Entry 8ZDY (electron microscopy, 3.60 A resolution); this record covers chains A and L of the 10 polymer chains in the assembly.

[Chain A]
Protein: a protein
Organism: Selenomonas sp
Chain sequence (335 residues; each row starts with the number of its first residue):
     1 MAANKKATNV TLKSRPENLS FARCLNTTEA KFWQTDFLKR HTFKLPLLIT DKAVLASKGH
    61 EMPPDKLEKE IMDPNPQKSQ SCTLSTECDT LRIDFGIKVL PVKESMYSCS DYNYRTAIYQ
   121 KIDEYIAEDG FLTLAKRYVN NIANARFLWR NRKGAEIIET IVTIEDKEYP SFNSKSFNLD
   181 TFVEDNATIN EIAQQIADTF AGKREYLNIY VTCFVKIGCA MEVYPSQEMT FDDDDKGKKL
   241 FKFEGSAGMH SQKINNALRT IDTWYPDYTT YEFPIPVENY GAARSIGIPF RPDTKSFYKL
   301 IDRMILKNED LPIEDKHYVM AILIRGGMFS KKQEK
Not modelled in the structure: 1-10, 234, 334-335

[Chain L]
Molecule: 69-nt RNA strand
Organism: Selenomonas sp
Sequence (69 nucleotides; numbered 20 to 88; the number before each row is that of its first residue):
    20 GUUUAGAAGG AUUGCCGUCA GGAAAUUAGG UGCGCUUAGC AGUGUACCGC CGGAUAGGCG
    80 GUUUAGAAG
Not modelled in the structure: 20-21, 73, 81-88

[Chain A / chain L interface]
Pairs across the interface - 41 pairs, chain A then chain L:
  Asn18(A) with A24(L), base contact
  Ser20(A) with A24(L), base contact; G25(L), sugar contact
  Phe21(A) with G25(L), hydrogen bond to the sugar
  Ala22(A) with G25(L), phosphate contact; A26(L), phosphate contact
  Arg23(A) with A26(L), hydrogen bond to the phosphate; A27(L), salt bridge to the phosphate
  Ala53(A) with C35(L), phosphate contact
  Val54(A) with G33(L), base contact; C35(L), phosphate contact
  Leu55(A) with G33(L), hydrogen bond to the sugar; C35(L), hydrogen bond to the phosphate
  Ala56(A) with G33(L), base contact
  Ser57(A) with G33(L), hydrogen bond to the base
  Pro76(A) with C35(L), base contact
  Gln77(A) with G33(L), base contact
  Tyr107(A) with G25(L), sugar contact
  Ser108(A) with A24(L), base contact
  Trp149(A) with G28(L), base contact
  Ser226(A) with G29(L), phosphate contact; A30(L), phosphate contact
  Gln227(A) with G29(L), hydrogen bond to the sugar; A30(L), hydrogen bond to the phosphate; U31(L), hydrogen bond to the phosphate
  Met229(A) with G29(L), base contact
  His250(A) with G29(L), phosphate contact
  Gln252(A) with G28(L), sugar contact; G29(L), phosphate contact
  Lys253(A) with G28(L), sugar contact; A30(L), salt bridge to the phosphate
  Asn255(A) with A27(L), hydrogen bond to the phosphate
  Asn256(A) with G28(L), hydrogen bond to the phosphate
  Arg259(A) with A27(L), sugar contact; G28(L), salt bridge to the phosphate
  Arg284(A) with G28(L), salt bridge to the phosphate
  Gly326(A) with A26(L), sugar contact
  Gly327(A) with G25(L), hydrogen bond to the sugar; A26(L), sugar contact
  Met328(A) with G25(L), hydrogen bond to the base; A26(L), base contact
Also at the interface, not in a pair above, chain A (35 interface residues in all): Lys58, Pro74, Glu228, Lys238, Glu278, Ser285, Arg325
Also at the interface, not in a pair above, chain L (13 interface residues in all): U22, U32, C34

[In short]
Chain A and chain L form an interface of 35 and 13 residues respectively; the contacts include 12 hydrogen
bonds and 4 salt bridges. Polar contacts include Ser57(A)-G33(L), Met328(A)-G25(L) and Phe21(A)-G25(L).
Chain A is a protein and chain L is a 69-nt RNA strand, both from Selenomonas sp; the structure, Cryo-EM
structure of Cas8-HNH system at target free state, was determined by electron microscopy together with 8Z0K,
8Z0L and 8ZNR from the same study.
